Entry 7RQ6 (electron microscopy, 4.18 A resolution (low resolution: residue-level contacts below are approximate; hydrogen-bond / salt-bridge calls are withheld)); this record covers chains A and C of the 9 polymer chains in the assembly.

# Chain A (and C)
Protein: Spike glycoprotein
Organism: Severe acute respiratory syndrome coronavirus 2
Notes: chain C of this document is another copy of the same molecule, construct and numbering; everything in this record applies to it too
UniProt: P0DTC2 (SPIKE_SARS2); numbering as in UniProt (aligned over 1-1208)
Sequence (1246 residues; numbered 1 to 1246; the number before each row is that of its first residue):
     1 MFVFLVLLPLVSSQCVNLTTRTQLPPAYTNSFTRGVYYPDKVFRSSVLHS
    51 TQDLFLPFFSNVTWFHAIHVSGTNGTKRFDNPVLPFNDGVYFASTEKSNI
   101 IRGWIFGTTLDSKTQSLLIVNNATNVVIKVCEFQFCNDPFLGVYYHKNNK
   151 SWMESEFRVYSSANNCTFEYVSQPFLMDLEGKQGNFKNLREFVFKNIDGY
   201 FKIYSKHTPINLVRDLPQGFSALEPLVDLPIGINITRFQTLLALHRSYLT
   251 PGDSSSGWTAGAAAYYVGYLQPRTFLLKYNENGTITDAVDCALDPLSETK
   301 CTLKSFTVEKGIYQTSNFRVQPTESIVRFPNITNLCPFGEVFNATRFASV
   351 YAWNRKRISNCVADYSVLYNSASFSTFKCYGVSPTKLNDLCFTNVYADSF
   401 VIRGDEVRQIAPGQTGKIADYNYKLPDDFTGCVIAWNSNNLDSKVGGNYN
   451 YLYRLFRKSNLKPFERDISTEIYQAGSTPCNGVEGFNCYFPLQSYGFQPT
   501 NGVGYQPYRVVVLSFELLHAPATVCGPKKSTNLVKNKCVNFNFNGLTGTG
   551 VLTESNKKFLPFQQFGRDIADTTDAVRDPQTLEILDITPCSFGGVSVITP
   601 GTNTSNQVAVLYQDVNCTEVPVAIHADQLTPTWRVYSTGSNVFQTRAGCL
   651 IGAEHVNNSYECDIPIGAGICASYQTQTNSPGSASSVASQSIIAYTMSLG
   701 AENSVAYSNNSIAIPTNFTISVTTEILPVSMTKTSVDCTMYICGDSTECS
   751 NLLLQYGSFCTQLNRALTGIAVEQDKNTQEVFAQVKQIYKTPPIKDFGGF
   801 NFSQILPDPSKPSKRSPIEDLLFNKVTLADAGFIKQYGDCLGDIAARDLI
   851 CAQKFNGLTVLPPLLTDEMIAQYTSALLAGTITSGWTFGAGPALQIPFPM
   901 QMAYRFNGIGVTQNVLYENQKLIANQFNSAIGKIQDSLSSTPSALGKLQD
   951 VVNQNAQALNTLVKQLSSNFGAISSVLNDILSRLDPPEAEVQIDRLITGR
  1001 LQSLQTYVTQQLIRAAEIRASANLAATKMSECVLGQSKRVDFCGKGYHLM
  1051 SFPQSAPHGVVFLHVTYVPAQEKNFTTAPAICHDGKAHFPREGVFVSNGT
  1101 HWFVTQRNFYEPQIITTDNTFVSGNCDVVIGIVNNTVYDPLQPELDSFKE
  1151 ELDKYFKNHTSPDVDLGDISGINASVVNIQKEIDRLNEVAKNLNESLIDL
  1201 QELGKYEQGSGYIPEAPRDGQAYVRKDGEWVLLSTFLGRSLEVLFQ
Unresolved in the structure: 1-14, 342-343, 442-446, 518-520, 565-566, 625-634, 677-688, 829-841, 1148-1246
Construct notes: conflict Gly682 (Arg in P0DTC2), Ser683 (Arg in P0DTC2), Ser685 (Arg in P0DTC2); engineered mutation Pro817 (Phe in P0DTC2), Pro892 (Ala in P0DTC2), Pro899 (Ala in P0DTC2), Pro942 (Ala in P0DTC2), Pro986 (Lys in P0DTC2), Pro987 (Val in P0DTC2); expression tag (1209-1246)
Disulfides: Cys15-Cys136, Cys131-Cys166, Cys291-Cys301, Cys336-Cys361, Cys379-Cys432, Cys617-Cys649, Cys662-Cys671, Cys738-Cys760, Cys743-Cys749, Cys1032-Cys1043, Cys1082-Cys1126
Glycans and other covalent adducts: N-acetylglucosamine (NAG) linked to Asn61, Asn165, Asn234, Asn282, Asn331, Asn616, Asn657, Asn709, Asn717, Asn801, Asn1074, Asn1098, Asn1134
Swiss-Prot annotation at these positions:
  - region: Asn280 to Cys301 (Putative superantigen), Arg403 to Asp405 (Integrin-binding motif), Asn448 to Phe456 (Immunodominant HLA epitope recognized by the CD8+), Pro681, Ala684 (Putative superantigen), Ser816 to Tyr837 (Fusion peptide 1), Lys835 to Phe855 (Fusion peptide 2), Asp1163 to Glu1202 (Heptad repeat 2)
  - site: Arg815, Ser816 (Cleavage)
  - glycosylation: Asn17 (N-linked (GlcNAc...) (complex) asparagine), Asn61 (N-linked (GlcNAc...) (hybrid) asparagine), Asn74 (N-linked (GlcNAc...) (complex) asparagine), Asn122 (N-linked (GlcNAc...) (hybrid) asparagine), Asn149 (N-linked (GlcNAc...) (complex) asparagine), Asn165 (N-linked (GlcNAc...) (complex) asparagine), Asn234 (N-linked (GlcNAc...) (high mannose) asparagine), Asn282 (N-linked (GlcNAc...) (complex) asparagine), Thr323 (O-linked (GalNAc) threonine), Ser325 (O-linked (HexNAc...) serine), Asn331 (N-linked (GlcNAc...) (complex) asparagine), Asn343 (N-linked (GlcNAc...) (complex) asparagine), Asn603 (N-linked (GlcNAc...) (hybrid) asparagine), Asn616 (N-linked (GlcNAc...) (complex) asparagine), Asn657 (N-linked (GlcNAc...) (complex) asparagine), Thr676 (O-linked (GlcNAc...) threonine), Thr678 (O-linked (GlcNAc...) threonine), Asn709 (N-linked (GlcNAc...) (high mannose) asparagine), Asn717 (N-linked (GlcNAc...) (hybrid) asparagine), Asn801 (N-linked (GlcNAc...) (hybrid) asparagine) and 6 more in UniProt
  - natural variant: Leu5 (L5F: In strain: Iota/B.1.526), Ser13 (S13I: In strain: Epsilon/B.1.427/B.1.429), Leu18 (L18F: In strain: Beta/B.1.351, Gamma/P.1 and 1 more), Thr19 (T19I: In strain: Omicron/BQ.1.1, Omicron/XBB.1.5 and 1 more; T19R: In strain: Delta/B.1.617.2, Omicron/BA.2 and 4 more), Thr20 (T20N: In strain: Gamma/P.1), Leu24 to Ala27 (sequence variant, change not given here; In strain: Omicron/BA.2, Omicron/BA.2.12.1 and 6 more), Pro26 (P26S: In strain: Gamma/P.1), Gln52 (Q52H: In strain: Omicron/EG.5.1), Ala67 (A67V: In strain: Eta/B.1.525, Omicron/BA.1), His69 to Val70 (deletion: In strain: Alpha/B.1.1.7, Eta/B.1.525 and 5 more), Gly75 (G75V: In strain: Lambda/C.37), Thr76 (T76I: In strain: Lambda/C.37), 82 further natural variant entries in UniProt
  - mutagenesis: His69 to Val70 (Increased incorporation of cleaved spike into virions), Asn121 (N121Q: Partial loss of biliverdin affinity), Arg190 (R190K: Partial loss of biliverdin affinity), Asn234 (N234Q: Increased resistance to neutralizing antibodies), Asn331 (N331Q: Reduced viral infectivity), Asn343 (N343Q: Reduced viral infectivity), Leu452 (L452R: Increased resistance to neutralizing antibodies. Decreases HLA binding to NF9 epitope. Increased binding affinity to human ACE2), Tyr453 (Y453F: Decreased HLA binding to NF9 epitope. Increased binding affinity to human ACE2), Ala475 (A475V: Increased resistance to neutralizing antibodies), Val483 (V483A: Increased resistance to neutralizing antibodies), Glu484 (E484D: Increased replication in human TMEM106B overexpressing cells), Phe490 (F490L: Increased resistance to neutralizing antibodies and human covalescent sera neutralization), 12 further mutagenesis entries in UniProt
What the authors report for this chain:
  - post-translational modification sites: Asn122
  - mutagenesis - D614G: unchanged binding to CV3-13
  - mutagenesis - Y144DEL: abolished binding to CV3-13

# Interface between chain A and chain C
Residue-residue contacts - 102 pairs, chain A then chain C:
  Lys41(A) with Leu560(C); Pro561(C); Phe562(C); Gln563(C)
  Val42(A) with Gln563(C)
  Phe43(A) with Lys558(C); Pro561(C); Gln564(C); Arg567(C)
  Arg44(A) with Asp571(C)
  Pro230(A) with Arg357(C); Asn394(C)
  Asn282(A) with Lys558(C)
  Tyr369(A) with Lys417(C)
  Asn370(A) with Lys417(C)
  Thr376(A) with Arg408(C)
  Asp427(A) with Pro987(C)
  Asp737(A) with Asn317(C)
  Asp745(A) with Arg319(C)
  Gln755(A) with Asn969(C); Phe970(C); Gly971(C)
  Gly757(A) with Gln965(C)
  Ser758(A) with Thr961(C); Gln965(C)
  Gln762(A) with Thr961(C)
  Gln784(A) with Asp1041(C)
  Gln787(A) with Ala701(C); Asn703(C)
  Ile788(A) with Leu699(C); Ala701(C); Glu702(C); Asn703(C)
  Tyr789(A) with Asn703(C); Val705(C)
  Lys790(A) with Glu702(C); Asn703(C); Ser704(C)
  Asp796(A) with Asn709(C)
  Phe797(A) with Tyr707(C)
  Phe855(A) with Thr588(C); Pro589(C)
  Gly857(A) with Phe592(C)
  Leu861(A) with Gln613(C)
  Pro863(A) with Ala668(C)
  Leu864(A) with Pro665(C); Gly669(C)
  Thr866(A) with Ala668(C)
  Met869(A) with Leu699(C)
  Gln872(A) with Leu699(C)
  Tyr873(A) with Leu699(C)
  Thr883(A) with Tyr707(C)
  Ala890(A) with Gly1046(C); Val1068(C)
  Pro892(A) with Pro1069(C); Glu1072(C)
  Ala893(A) with Glu1072(C)
  Leu894(A) with Ala713(C); Pro715(C)
  Gln895(A) with Val705(C); Ala706(C); Ser708(C); Ser711(C); Ile712(C); Ala713(C)
  Pro897(A) with Tyr707(C); Ser708(C); Asn709(C); Ser711(C)
  Phe898(A) with Tyr707(C)
  Met900(A) with Thr1077(C)
  Tyr904(A) with Arg1107(C)
  Thr912(A) with Phe1121(C)
  Gln913(A) with Phe1089(C); Pro1090(C)
  Asn914(A) with Phe1089(C); Ser1123(C)
  Tyr917(A) with Pro1079(C); Phe1089(C); Val1128(C); Val1129(C)
  Glu918(A) with Ser1123(C)
  Gln920(A) with Val1129(C)
  Val963(A) with Ala570(C)
  Asn978(A) with Thr547(C); Gly548(C)
  Ser982(A) with Lys386(C); Leu390(C)
  Arg983(A) with Gly381(C); Val382(C); Ser383(C); Leu517(C)
  Leu984(A) with Gly381(C); Ser383(C)
  Asp985(A) with Ser383(C)
  Leu1012(A) with Ile1013(C)
  Ser1030(A) with Val1040(C); Asp1041(C)
  Glu1031(A) with Arg1039(C)
  Arg1039(A) with Arg1039(C)
  Leu1145(A) with Leu1145(C)
  Ser1147(A) with Ser1147(C)
Interface residues without a listed pair, chain A (82 interface residues in all): Gly199, Ser375, Gly413, Met740, Gly744, Tyr756, Phe759, Lys786, Pro792, Gly798, Asp848, Gln853, Asn856, Pro862, Ile896, Asn907, Lys964, Leu981, Asp994, Leu1034, Lys1038, Glu1111
Interface residues without a listed pair, chain C (84 interface residues in all): Thr549, Phe559, Ile569, Thr572, Ala647, Met697, Gly700, Ile714, Ser968, Arg995, Ser1003, Lys1038, Ala1070, Glu1092, Val1094

# In short
82 residues of chain A and 84 residues of chain C are in contact. N-acetylglucosamine is covalently linked to
Asn61(A), Asn165(A), Asn234(A), Asn282(A), Asn331(A) and Asn616(A) and 7 more. From UniProt: 24 mutagenesis
sites on chain A. The paper reports that Y144DEL of chain A abolishes binding to CV3-13; a modification site
at Asn122(A).
Both chains are Spike glycoprotein (Severe acute respiratory syndrome coronavirus 2). Entry 7RQ6 (Cryo-EM
structure of SARS-CoV-2 spike in complex with non-neutralizing NTD-directed CV3-13 Fab isolated from
convalescent individual) was determined by electron microscopy.
